4UO1 - chains A and C of the 6 polymer chains in the assembly; structure by X-ray diffraction, 3.00 A resolution.

== Chain A (and C) ==
Protein: Hemagglutinin
Source organism: Influenza A virus (A/EQUINE/RICHMOND/1/2007)(H3N8))
Notes: chain C of this document is another copy of the same molecule, construct and numbering; everything in this record applies to it too
UniProtKB: C3TUR9 (C3TUR9_9INFA); residues 1-329 here correspond to UniProt positions 18-346 (UniProt number = residue number + 17)
Chain sequence (329 residues; row label = number of the first residue in the row):
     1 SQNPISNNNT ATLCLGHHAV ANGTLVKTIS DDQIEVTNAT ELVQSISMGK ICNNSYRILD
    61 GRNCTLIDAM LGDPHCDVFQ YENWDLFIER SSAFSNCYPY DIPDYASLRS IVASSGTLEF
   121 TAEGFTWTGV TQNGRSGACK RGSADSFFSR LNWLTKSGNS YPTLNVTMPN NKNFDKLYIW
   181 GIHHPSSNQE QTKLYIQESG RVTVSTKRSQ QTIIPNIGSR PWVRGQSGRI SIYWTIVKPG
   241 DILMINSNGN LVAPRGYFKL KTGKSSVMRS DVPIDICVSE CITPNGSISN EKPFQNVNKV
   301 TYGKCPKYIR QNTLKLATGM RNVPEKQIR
Disordered / not traced: 1, 327-329 (chain C: 1-6, 327-329)
Disulfide bonds: Cys52-Cys277, Cys64-Cys76, Cys97-Cys139, Cys281-Cys305
Covalently attached groups: glycan linked to Asn8, Asn165; N-acetylglucosamine (NAG) linked to Asn38, Asn53, Asn63, Asn285
From the paper describing this entry:
  - binding site for beta-D-galactopyranose: Gln226
  - specificity-determining residues: Trp222

== Interface between chain A and chain C ==
Residue-residue contacts - 23 pairs, chain A then chain C:
  Asp101(A) - Gln210(C)  hydrogen bond
  His184(A) - Gln210(C)
  Asn216(A) - Gln210(C)
  Asn216(A) - Thr212(C)
  Ile217(A) - Arg201(C)  hydrogen bond (backbone-side chain)
  Ile217(A) - Thr203(C)  hydrogen bond (backbone-side chain)
  Gly218(A) - Arg201(C)
  Gly218(A) - Thr203(C)
  Ser219(A) - Asn165(C)
  Ser219(A) - Ser205(C)
  Ser219(A) - Met244(C)
  Ser219(A) - Asn246(C)
  Arg220(A) - Ser205(C)
  Arg220(A) - Gln210(C)
  Arg220(A) - Thr212(C)
  Arg220(A) - Met244(C)
  Pro221(A) - Ser205(C)
  Pro221(A) - Thr206(C)
  Pro221(A) - Lys207(C)
  Pro221(A) - Met244(C)
  Val223(A) - Lys207(C)
  Arg229(A) - Thr206(C)
  Ser231(A) - Gln210(C)
Interface residues without a listed pair, chain A (12 interface residues in all): Trp222
Interface residues without a listed pair, chain C (11 interface residues in all): Ile242

== Overview ==
12 residues of chain A and 11 residues of chain C are in contact; the contacts include 3 hydrogen bonds. Polar
contacts include Asp101(A)-Gln210(C), Ile217(A)-Arg201(C) and Ile217(A)-Thr203(C). N-acetylglucosamine is
covalently linked to Asn38(A), Asn53(A), Asn63(A) and Asn285(A). From the paper: a binding site for
beta-D-galactopyranose at Gln226(A); the specificity determinant Trp222(A).
Chain A and chain C are both Hemagglutinin (Influenza A virus (A/EQUINE/RICHMOND/1/2007)(H3N8))); the
structure, Structure of the A_Equine_Richmond_07 H3 haemagglutinin in complex with 3SLN, was determined by
X-ray diffraction (same publication as 4UNW, 4UNX, 4UNY, 4UNZ, 4UO0, 4UO2 and 8 further entries).
